PDB entry 1YU0 | X-ray diffraction, 1.56 A resolution | chain A

[Chain A]
Molecule: Major Tropism Determinant (Mtd-P1)
From: Bordetella phage BPP-1
UniProt: Q775D6 (Q775D6_9CAUD); residues 1-381 here = UniProt positions 1-381
Chain sequence (381 residues; numbered 1 to 381; the number before each row is that of its first residue):
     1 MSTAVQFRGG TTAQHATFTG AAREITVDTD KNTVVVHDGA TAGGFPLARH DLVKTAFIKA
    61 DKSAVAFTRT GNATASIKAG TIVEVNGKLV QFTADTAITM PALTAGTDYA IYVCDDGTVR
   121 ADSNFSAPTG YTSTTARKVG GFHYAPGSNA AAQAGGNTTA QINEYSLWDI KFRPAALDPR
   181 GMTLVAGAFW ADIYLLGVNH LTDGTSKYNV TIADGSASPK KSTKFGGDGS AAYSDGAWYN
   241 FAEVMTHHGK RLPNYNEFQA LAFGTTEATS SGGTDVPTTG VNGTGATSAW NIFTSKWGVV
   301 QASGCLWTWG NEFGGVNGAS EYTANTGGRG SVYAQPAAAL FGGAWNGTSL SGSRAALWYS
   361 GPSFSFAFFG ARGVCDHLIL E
Not modelled in the structure: 1-4, 381
Ion coordination: Ca2+ site 1: E312, F313; Ca2+ site 2 near E312 (its only coordinating residue here)
From the paper describing this entry:
  - self-association interface (contacts with another copy of this molecule): E243, Y322, Y333, S351 to A356
  - specificity-determining residues: Y359 (proposed by the authors, not directly observed)

[Overview]
E312 and F313 coordinate Ca2+ site 1. From the paper: the specificity determinant Y359; a self-association
interface involving E243, Y322 and Y333 among others.
Chain A is Major Tropism Determinant (Mtd-P1) (Bordetella phage BPP-1); the structure, Major Tropism
Determinant P1 Variant, was determined by X-ray diffraction (same publication as 1YU1, 1YU2, 1YU3 and 1YU4).
